Entry 5KRK (X-ray diffraction, 2.39 A resolution); this record covers chains A and B of the 4 polymer chains in the assembly.

== Chain A (and B) ==
Protein: Estrogen receptor
Organism: Homo sapiens
Notes: fragment: ligand-binding domain; chain B of this document is another copy of the same molecule, construct and numbering; everything in this record applies to it too
UniProtKB: P03372 (ESR1_HUMAN), isoform P03372-3; residues 298-554 here correspond to UniProt positions 125-381 (UniProt number = residue number - 173)
Chain sequence (257 residues; row label = number of the first residue in the row):
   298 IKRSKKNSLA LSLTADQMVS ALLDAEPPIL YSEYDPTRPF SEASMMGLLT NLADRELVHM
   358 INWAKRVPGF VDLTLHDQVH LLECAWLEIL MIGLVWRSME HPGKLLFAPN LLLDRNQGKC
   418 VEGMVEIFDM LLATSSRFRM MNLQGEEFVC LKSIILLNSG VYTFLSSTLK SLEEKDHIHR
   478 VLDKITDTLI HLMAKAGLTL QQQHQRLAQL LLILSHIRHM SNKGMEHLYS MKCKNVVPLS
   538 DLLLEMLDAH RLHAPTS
Disordered / not traced: 298-304, 332-335, 461-471, 533, 549-554 (chain B: 298-305, 331-333, 415-418, 461-468, 530-535, 548-554)
Sequence notes: engineered mutation S537 (Tyr364 in P03372)
Small-molecule neighbours: 6WQ (4-[(5-bromanyl-2,3-dihydroinden-1-ylidene)-(4-hydroxyphenyl)methyl]phenol): M343, L346, T347, L349, A350, E353, W383, L384, L387, M388, L391, R394, F404, E419, G420, M421, I424, F425, L428, G521, H524, L525, L536, L540

== Chain A / chain B interface ==
Pairs across the interface (56; chain A residue first):
  A430(A) - Y459(B)
  R434(A) - Y459(B)  hydrogen bond
  R434(A) - H476(B)
  I451(A) - L509(B)  hydrophobic
  N455(A) - L509(B)  hydrogen bond (side chain-backbone)
  N455(A) - H513(B)  hydrogen bond
  S456(A) - H513(B)
  Y459(A) - A430(B)
  Y459(A) - R434(B)  hydrogen bond
  Y459(A) - H513(B)
  T460(A) - M427(B)
  H476(A) - R434(B)  hydrogen bond
  D480(A) - Q502(B)
  D480(A) - Q506(B)  hydrogen bond
  T483(A) - H501(B)
  T483(A) - Q502(B)
  T483(A) - A505(B)
  D484(A) - Q498(B)  hydrogen bond
  D484(A) - Q502(B)  hydrogen bond
  I487(A) - H501(B)
  Q498(A) - D484(B)  hydrogen bond
  H501(A) - T483(B)
  H501(A) - D484(B)  salt bridge
  H501(A) - I487(B)
  H501(A) - H501(B)  hydrogen bond
  H501(A) - L504(B)
  Q502(A) - D480(B)
  Q502(A) - T483(B)
  Q502(A) - D484(B)  hydrogen bond
  L504(A) - H501(B)
  A505(A) - T483(B)
  A505(A) - L508(B)  hydrophobic
  Q506(A) - D480(B)  hydrogen bond
  L508(A) - A505(B)  hydrophobic
  L509(A) - I451(B)  hydrophobic
  L509(A) - N455(B)  hydrogen bond (backbone-side chain)
  L509(A) - L508(B)  hydrophobic
  L509(A) - L511(B)  hydrophobic
  S512(A) - L511(B)
  S512(A) - R515(B)  hydrogen bond
  H513(A) - N455(B)  hydrogen bond (side chain-backbone)
  H513(A) - S456(B)
  H513(A) - V458(B)
  H513(A) - Y459(B)
  H513(A) - R515(B)
  R515(A) - S512(B)  hydrogen bond (side chain-backbone)
  R515(A) - H513(B)  hydrogen bond
  R515(A) - H516(B)
  H516(A) - R515(B)  hydrogen bond
  H516(A) - N519(B)  hydrogen bond
  N519(A) - H516(B)  hydrogen bond
  N519(A) - N519(B)  hydrogen bond
  K520(A) - H547(B)
  E523(A) - E523(B)
  E523(A) - Y526(B)  hydrogen bond
  H547(A) - K520(B)
Also at the interface, not in a pair above, chain A (35 interface residues in all): M427, G457, V458, L479, L497, I510, L511
Also at the interface, not in a pair above, chain B (36 interface residues in all): T460, L479, L497, Q500, I510

== Overview ==
35 residues of chain A and 36 residues of chain B are in contact; the contacts include 22 hydrogen bonds and 1
salt bridge. Polar contacts include H501(A)-D484(B), R434(A)-Y459(B) and N455(A)-L509(B). Ligands of chain A:
compound 6WQ.
Chain A and chain B are both Estrogen receptor (Homo sapiens); the structure, Crystal Structure of the
ER-alpha Ligand-binding Domain (Y537S) in Complex with
4,4'-((5-bromo-2,3-dihydro-1H-inden-1-ylidene)methylene)diphenol, was determined by X-ray diffraction together
with 5KR9, 5KRA, 5KRC, 5KRF, 5KRH, 5KRI and 43 further entries from the same study.
